7UEA - chains a and c of the 9 polymer chains in the assembly; structure by electron microscopy, 3.49 A resolution.

[Chain a]
Protein: Photosystem P840 reaction center, large subunit
Source organism: Chlorobaculum tepidum TLS
Reference sequence: Q8KAY0 (Q8KAY0_CHLTE); residues 1-731 here = UniProt positions 1-731
Amino-acid sequence (731 residues; numbered 1 to 731; the number before each row is that of its first residue):
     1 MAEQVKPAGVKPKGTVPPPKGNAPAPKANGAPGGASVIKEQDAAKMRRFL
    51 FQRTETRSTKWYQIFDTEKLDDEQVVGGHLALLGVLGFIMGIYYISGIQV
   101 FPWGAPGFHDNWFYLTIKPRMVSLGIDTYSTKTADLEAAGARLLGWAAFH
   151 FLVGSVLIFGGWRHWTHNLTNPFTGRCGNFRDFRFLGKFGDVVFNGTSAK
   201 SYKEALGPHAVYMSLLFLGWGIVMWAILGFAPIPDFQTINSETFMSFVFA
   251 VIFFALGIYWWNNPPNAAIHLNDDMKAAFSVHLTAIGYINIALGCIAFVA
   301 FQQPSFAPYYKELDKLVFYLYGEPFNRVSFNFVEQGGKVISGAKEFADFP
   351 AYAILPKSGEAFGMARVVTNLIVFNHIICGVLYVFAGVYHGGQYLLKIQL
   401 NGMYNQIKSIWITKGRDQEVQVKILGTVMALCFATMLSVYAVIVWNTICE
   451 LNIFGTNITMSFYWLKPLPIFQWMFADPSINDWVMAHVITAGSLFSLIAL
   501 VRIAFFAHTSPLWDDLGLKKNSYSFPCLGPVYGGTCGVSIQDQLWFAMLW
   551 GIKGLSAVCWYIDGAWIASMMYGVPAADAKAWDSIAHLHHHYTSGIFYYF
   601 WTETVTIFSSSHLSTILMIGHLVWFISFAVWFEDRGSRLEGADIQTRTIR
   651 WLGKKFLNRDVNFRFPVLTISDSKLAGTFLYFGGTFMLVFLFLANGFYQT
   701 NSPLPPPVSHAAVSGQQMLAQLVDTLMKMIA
Disordered / not traced: 1-58, 171-178, 334-342, 709-731
Metal / ion sites: bacteriochlorophyll a Mg near Glu242 (its only coordinating residue here); 4Fe-4S cluster Fe: Cys527, Cys536 (shared with 2 residues of chain A); Ca2+: Asp563, Glu603, Phe692, Asn695, Gly696
Residues lining bound ligands:
  - bacteriochlorophyll a (BCL), molecule 1: Trp61, Tyr62, Gln63, Ile64, Phe65, Asp66, Thr67, Lys276, Phe279, Leu283, Leu382, Tyr383, Ala386, Tyr389, His390, Gln393, Tyr523, Gln541, Leu544, Trp545, Met548, Leu675, Phe679
  - bacteriochlorophyll a (BCL), molecule 2: Phe65, Thr67, Leu70, Val75, Gly78, His79, Leu82, Val85, Ile89, Tyr93, Phe113, Trp165, Met275, Ala278, Phe279, His282, Leu283, Ile286, Tyr383
  - bacteriochlorophyll a (BCL), molecule 3: Asp72, Val75, Val76, His79, Leu83, Phe149, Val153, Phe180, Phe183, Phe185, Ser198, Ala199, Lys200, Pro208, His209, Tyr212, Met213, Leu216
  - bacteriochlorophyll a (BCL), molecule 4: Val76, Leu80, Val153, Val156, Leu157, Phe159, Gly160, His164, Leu169, Thr170, Asn179, Phe180, Phe183, Arg184, Phe185, Leu186, Tyr212
  - bacteriochlorophyll a (BCL), molecule 5: Leu83, Leu86, Gly87, Met90, Tyr94, Ile117, Arg120, Met121, Leu124, Ile126, Trp146, Phe149, His150, Val153, Gly154, Leu157, Met213, Leu216, Phe217, Trp220, Val223, Phe253, Ile289, Leu293
  - bacteriochlorophyll a (BCL), molecule 6: Leu83, Tyr202, Ala205, Leu206, His209, Ala210, Met213, Leu216, Gly219, Trp220, Val223, Pro265, Ala267, His270, Ala278, Val281, His282, Ala285, Ile286, Trp411
  - bacteriochlorophyll a (BCL), molecule 7: Leu83, Leu86, Ile89, Met90, Tyr93, Thr116, Arg120, Ile286, Ile289, Asn290, Leu293, Ile372, Asn375, His376, Cys379, Tyr383
  - bacteriochlorophyll a (BCL), molecule 8: Ile89, Tyr93, Trp112, Phe113, Thr116, Ile117, Leu371, Ile372, Phe374, Asn375, Ile378, Cys379, Leu382, Met548, Thr678, Phe679, Phe682, Gly683, Phe686, Met687, Val689, Phe690, Leu693
  - bacteriochlorophyll a (BCL), molecule 9: Asp110, Asn111, Trp112, Phe113, Leu320, Tyr321, Gly322, His612, Thr615, Ile616, Ile619, Met687, Phe690
  - bacteriochlorophyll a (BCL), molecule 10: Pro119, Arg120, Ser123, Phe217, Trp220, Phe236, Gln237, Thr238, Ile239, Ser241, Glu242, Met245, Ser246, Phe249, Phe301, Ser305, Phe306, Tyr309, Tyr310
  - bacteriochlorophyll a (BCL), molecule 11: Ile269, His270, Ala277, Ser280, Val281, Thr284, Ala285, Tyr288, Val384, Val388, Gly391, Gly392, Tyr394, Leu395, Tyr404, Ile410, Trp411, Ile412, Lys414, Gly415, Ile424, Leu497, Leu500, Ala504, Phe505
  - bacteriochlorophyll a (BCL), molecule 12: Leu431, Ala434, Thr435, Ser438, Lys466, Pro467, Leu468, Phe471, Met474, Phe475, Asp482, Trp483, Ala486, His487, Thr490
  - F26 (2-[(1E,3E,5E,7E,9E,11E,13E,15E,17E,19E)-3,7,12,16,20,24-hexamethylpentacosa-1,3,5,7,9,11,13,15,17,19,23-undecaenyl]-1,3,4-trimethyl-benzene), molecule 1: His79, Leu82, Leu83, Leu86, Phe113, Tyr202, His209, Ala278, His282
  - F26, molecule 2: Leu206, Ala210, Phe217, Phe249, Ile252, Phe253, Leu256, Tyr259, Trp260, Asn263, Pro264, Pro265, Asn266
  - F39 ([(2R,3S,4S,5R,6R)-6-[(10E,12E,14E)-2,6,10,14,19,23-hexamethyl-25-(2,3,6-trimethylphenyl)pentacosa-6,8,10,12,14,16,18,20,22,24-decaen-2-yl]oxy-3,4,5-tris(oxidanyl)oxan-2-yl]methyl dodecanoate): Phe236, Gln237, Tyr288, Ile291, Ala292, Leu293, Cys295, Ile296, Ala297, Val299, Ala300, Phe301, Gln303, Ser305, Phe306, Ile372, His376, Trp411, Val501, Ala504, Phe505
  - Chlorophyll A ester (G2O), molecule 1: Met429, Cys432, Phe433, Met436, Leu437, Tyr440, Phe495, Ile498, Arg502, Phe546, Leu549, Trp550
  - Chlorophyll A ester (G2O), molecule 2: Met436, Leu437, Tyr440, Ala441, Val444, Ile448, Phe495, Leu549, Trp550, Lys553, Met570, Phe597, Trp624, Tyr681
  - Chlorophyll A ester (G2O), molecule 3: Met618, Ile619, His621, Leu622, Trp624, Phe625
  - Chlorophyll A ester (G2O), molecule 4: Leu622, Phe625, Ile626, Phe628, Ala629, Phe632, Asp634, Ser637, Arg638, Gly641, Ala642, Gln645
  - Bacteriochlorophyll A isomer (GS0), molecule 1: Met436, Val439, Tyr440, Ile443, Val488, Ala491, Ile552, Lys553, Ser556, Ala557, Trp560, Ile567, Ile596, Phe600, Thr604, Ile607, Phe608, Leu617, His621, Trp624, Tyr681, Gly684, Thr685, Leu688, Val689, Phe692
  - Bacteriochlorophyll A isomer (GS0), molecule 2: Phe597, Phe600, Trp601, Trp624
  - 4Fe-4S cluster (SF4): Cys527, Gly529, Pro530, Thr535, Cys536, Glu633, Ile670

[Chain c]
Protein: Cytochrome c
Source organism: Chlorobaculum tepidum TLS
Reference sequence: O07091 (CY551_CHLTE); residue numbers follow UniProt; this construct covers 1-206
Amino-acid sequence (206 residues; each row starts with the number of its first residue):
     1 MDKNSNGKLIALAVGGAVLMGALFFSVSFLTGYIPAPNHSAILTPLRSFM
    51 GWFLLIFCASIIIMGLGKMSSAISDKWFLSFPLSIFVIVMVMFLSLRVYW
   101 EKGRTTTVDGKYIRTTAELKEFLNKPAATSDVPPAPAGFDFDAAKKLVDV
   151 RCNKCHTLDSVADLFRTKYKKTGQVNLIVKRMQGFPGSGISDDDAKTIGI
   201 WLHEKF
Disordered / not traced: 1-20, 126-206
Residues lining bound ligands:
  - bacteriochlorophyll a (BCL), molecule 1: Leu23, Phe24, Val27, Leu30
  - bacteriochlorophyll a (BCL), molecule 2: Ile73, Phe81, Ile85
  - bacteriochlorophyll a (BCL), molecule 3: Phe78, Phe81, Pro82
  - bacteriochlorophyll a (BCL), molecule 4: Met92, Phe93, Ser95, Leu96, Trp100, Glu101
  - F26 (2-[(1E,3E,5E,7E,9E,11E,13E,15E,17E,19E)-3,7,12,16,20,24-hexamethylpentacosa-1,3,5,7,9,11,13,15,17,19,23-undecaenyl]-1,3,4-trimethyl-benzene): Pro82, Ile85, Phe86, Val89
  - Chlorophyll A ester (G2O), molecule 1: Leu55, Ile56, Ala59
  - Chlorophyll A ester (G2O), molecule 2: Ala59, Ile62, Ile63
Curated features (UniProtKB/Swiss-Prot):
  - binding site (heme): Cys152, Cys155, His156, Met182

[Interface between chain a and chain c]
Contacting residue pairs (36; chain a residue first):
  Leu437(a) - Ile56(c)  hydrophobic
  Ala441(a) - Trp52(c)
  Ala441(a) - Leu55(c)
  Val444(a) - Leu55(c)  hydrophobic
  Trp445(a) - Gly51(c)
  Trp445(a) - Leu55(c)  hydrophobic
  Ile448(a) - Leu55(c)  hydrophobic
  Phe454(a) - Trp100(c)  hydrophobic
  Thr459(a) - Ala36(c)
  Thr459(a) - His39(c)
  Thr459(a) - Thr44(c)
  Met460(a) - Arg47(c)
  Met460(a) - Ser48(c)
  Met460(a) - Met50(c)  hydrophobic
  Ser461(a) - Ser48(c)  hydrogen bond (backbone-side chain)
  Phe462(a) - Phe24(c)  hydrophobic
  Phe462(a) - Ser48(c)
  Phe462(a) - Trp52(c)  hydrophobic
  Tyr463(a) - Ile34(c)
  Tyr463(a) - Pro35(c)  hydrophobic
  Tyr463(a) - Ala36(c)  hydrogen bond (side chain-backbone)
  Tyr463(a) - Thr44(c)  hydrogen bond
  Trp464(a) - Phe24(c)
  Trp464(a) - Val27(c)  hydrophobic
  Trp464(a) - Ser28(c)
  Trp464(a) - Thr31(c)  hydrogen bond (backbone-side chain)
  Trp464(a) - Tyr33(c)  hydrophobic
  Trp464(a) - Thr44(c)
  Trp464(a) - Pro45(c)
  Trp464(a) - Ser48(c)  hydrogen bond
  Lys466(a) - Thr31(c)
  Lys466(a) - Gly32(c)
  Lys466(a) - Tyr33(c)
  Leu468(a) - Thr31(c)
  Ile585(a) - Ala36(c)  hydrophobic
  His587(a) - Ile34(c)
Also at the interface, not in a pair above, chain a (19 interface residues in all): Ser438, Gly455, Pro469
Also at the interface, not in a pair above, chain c (21 interface residues in all): Leu30

[Summary]
19 residues of chain a face 21 of chain c across their interface, with 5 hydrogen bonds. Polar contacts
include Ser461(a)-Ser48(c), Tyr463(a)-Ala36(c) and Tyr463(a)-Thr44(c). 2 Chlorophyll A ester molecules and one
bacteriochlorophyll a molecule are bound between chain a and chain c.
Here chain a is Photosystem P840 reaction center, large subunit and chain c is Cytochrome c, both from
Chlorobaculum tepidum TLS. Entry 7UEA (Photosynthetic assembly of Chlorobaculum tepidum (RC-FMO1)) was
determined by electron microscopy (same publication as 7UEB).
